6RE0 - chains 1 and 7 of the 31 polymer chains in the assembly; structure by electron microscopy, 3.60 A resolution.

[Chain 1]
Protein: ATP synthase associated protein ASA1
Organism: Polytomella sp. Pringsheim 198.80
UniProtKB: Q85JD5 (Q85JD5_9CHLO); residue numbers follow UniProt; this construct covers 1-618
Amino-acid sequence (618 residues; each row starts with the number of its first residue):
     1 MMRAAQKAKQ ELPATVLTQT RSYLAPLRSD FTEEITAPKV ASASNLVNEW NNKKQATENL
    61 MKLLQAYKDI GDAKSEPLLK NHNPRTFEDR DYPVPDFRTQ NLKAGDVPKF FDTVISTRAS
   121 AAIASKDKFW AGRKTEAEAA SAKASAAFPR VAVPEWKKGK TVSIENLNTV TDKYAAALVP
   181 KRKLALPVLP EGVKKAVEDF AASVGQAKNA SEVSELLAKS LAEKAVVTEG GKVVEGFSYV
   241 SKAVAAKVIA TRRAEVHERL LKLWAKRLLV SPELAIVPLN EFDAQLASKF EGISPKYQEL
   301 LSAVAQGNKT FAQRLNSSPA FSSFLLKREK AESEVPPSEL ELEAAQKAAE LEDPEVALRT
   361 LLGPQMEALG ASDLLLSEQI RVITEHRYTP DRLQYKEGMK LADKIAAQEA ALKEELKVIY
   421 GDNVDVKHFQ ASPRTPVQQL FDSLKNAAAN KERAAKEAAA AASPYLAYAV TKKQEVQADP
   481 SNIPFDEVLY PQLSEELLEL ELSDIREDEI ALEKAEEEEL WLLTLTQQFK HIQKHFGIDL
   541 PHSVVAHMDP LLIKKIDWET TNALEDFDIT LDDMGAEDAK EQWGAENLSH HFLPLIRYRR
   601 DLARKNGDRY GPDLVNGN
Disordered / not traced: 1-22, 618

[Chain 7]
Protein: Mitochondrial ATP synthase associated protein ASA7
Organism: Polytomella sp. Pringsheim 198.80
UniProtKB: D8V7I2 (D8V7I2_9CHLO); numbering as in UniProt (aligned over 1-190)
Amino-acid sequence (190 residues; each row starts with the number of its first residue):
     1 MSSVRAGVEA GRRDLTTFTF SGLQDAPVAA LSGSIKLNVA AKAGKAEVTV AAGAAKAATQ
    61 VSAAALRKLS GSKISLAEVA RISVLHSSIQ NYLLSLSNER YQLLSQWPDF TTMYGKDFYY
   121 RAHPEDLKKF YDAADEYYKL YETVTEFDSL SALASQVVPN YAARRRSTVH PAIGSTVADG
   181 AFTNFLLSKQ
Disordered / not traced: 1-14

[Interface between chain 1 and chain 7]
Contacting residue pairs - 98 pairs, chain 1 then chain 7:
  Tyr-23(1) / Ile-82(7)
  Tyr-23(1) / Ser-151(7)
  Tyr-23(1) / Ser-155(7)  hydrogen bond (backbone-side chain)
  Ala-25(1) / Ser-155(7)
  Ala-25(1) / Pro-159(7)  hydrophobic
  Pro-26(1) / Pro-159(7)
  Arg-28(1) / Asn-160(7)  hydrogen bond
  Arg-28(1) / Ala-163(7)
  Arg-28(1) / Arg-166(7)
  Asp-30(1) / Arg-166(7)  salt bridge
  Phe-31(1) / Arg-166(7)
  Phe-31(1) / Thr-168(7)
  Thr-32(1) / Ala-163(7)
  Thr-32(1) / Arg-164(7)
  Thr-32(1) / Arg-166(7)  hydrogen bond (backbone-backbone)
  Thr-32(1) / Ser-167(7)
  Thr-32(1) / Thr-168(7)  hydrogen bond (backbone-backbone)
  Glu-33(1) / Thr-168(7)
  Ile-35(1) / Ile-173(7)  hydrophobic
  Ile-35(1) / Gly-174(7)
  Ile-35(1) / Ser-175(7)
  Thr-36(1) / Arg-164(7)
  Thr-36(1) / Ser-175(7)
  Ala-37(1) / Arg-164(7)
  Val-47(1) / Leu-103(7)  hydrophobic
  Trp-50(1) / Leu-103(7)  hydrophobic
  Trp-50(1) / Leu-104(7)  hydrophobic
  Trp-50(1) / Trp-107(7)
  Trp-50(1) / Leu-140(7)  hydrophobic
  Lys-53(1) / Trp-107(7)
  Lys-53(1) / Glu-136(7)  salt bridge
  Lys-54(1) / Gln-106(7)
  Lys-54(1) / Trp-107(7)
  Thr-57(1) / Trp-107(7)
  Thr-57(1) / Ala-133(7)
  Leu-60(1) / Lys-129(7)
  Leu-60(1) / Phe-130(7)
  Met-61(1) / Pro-108(7)
  Met-61(1) / Asp-109(7)
  Met-61(1) / Phe-110(7)  hydrophobic
  Met-61(1) / Met-113(7)
  Met-61(1) / Phe-130(7)  hydrophobic
  Leu-63(1) / Asp-126(7)
  Leu-64(1) / Ala-122(7)  hydrophobic
  Leu-64(1) / Phe-130(7)  hydrophobic
  Gln-65(1) / Met-113(7)
  Gln-65(1) / Phe-118(7)
  Tyr-67(1) / Arg-121(7)
  Tyr-67(1) / Ala-122(7)  hydrophobic
  Tyr-67(1) / His-123(7)
  Tyr-67(1) / Asp-126(7)  hydrogen bond
  Lys-68(1) / Asp-117(7)  salt bridge
  Lys-68(1) / Phe-118(7)
  Lys-68(1) / Arg-121(7)
  Gly-71(1) / Arg-121(7)  hydrogen bond (backbone-side chain)
  Asp-72(1) / Arg-121(7)  salt bridge
  Glu-76(1) / Arg-121(7)  hydrogen bond (backbone-side chain)
  Pro-77(1) / Arg-121(7)
  Leu-78(1) / Tyr-120(7)
  Leu-78(1) / Arg-121(7)
  Leu-79(1) / Tyr-120(7)  hydrophobic
  His-82(1) / Tyr-120(7)  hydrogen bond (side chain-backbone)
  His-82(1) / Ala-122(7)
  Trp-130(1) / Arg-121(7)
  Trp-130(1) / His-123(7)  hydrogen bond (backbone-side chain)
  Lys-134(1) / Asp-126(7)
  Phe-148(1) / Met-113(7)  hydrophobic
  Pro-149(1) / Pro-108(7)
  Pro-149(1) / Asp-109(7)  hydrogen bond (backbone-backbone)
  Arg-150(1) / Ser-105(7)
  Arg-150(1) / Gln-106(7)  hydrogen bond (side chain-backbone)
  Arg-150(1) / Trp-107(7)
  Arg-150(1) / Pro-108(7)
  Val-151(1) / Trp-107(7)  hydrogen bond (backbone-backbone)
  Val-151(1) / Pro-108(7)
  Val-151(1) / Asp-109(7)
  Val-151(1) / Tyr-137(7)
  Val-153(1) / Tyr-101(7)
  Val-153(1) / Ser-105(7)
  Val-153(1) / Tyr-137(7)
  Val-153(1) / Tyr-141(7)
  Pro-154(1) / Tyr-101(7)  hydrogen bond (backbone-side chain)
  Pro-154(1) / Tyr-141(7)
  Trp-156(1) / Leu-94(7)  hydrophobic
  Trp-156(1) / Asn-98(7)
  Trp-156(1) / Tyr-101(7)  hydrophobic
  Trp-156(1) / Gln-102(7)  hydrogen bond (backbone-side chain)
  Trp-156(1) / Phe-147(7)  hydrophobic
  Lys-157(1) / Asn-98(7)
  Lys-158(1) / Ser-95(7)  hydrogen bond
  Lys-158(1) / Asn-98(7)
  Lys-158(1) / Glu-99(7)  salt bridge
  Asp-486(1) / Lys-116(7)  salt bridge
  Tyr-490(1) / Gly-115(7)
  Tyr-490(1) / Lys-116(7)  hydrogen bond (side chain-backbone)
  Tyr-490(1) / Asp-117(7)  hydrogen bond
  Leu-493(1) / Lys-116(7)
  Leu-493(1) / Tyr-120(7)  hydrophobic
Interface residues without a listed pair, chain 1 (52 interface residues in all): Leu-24, Pro-38, Leu-46, Asn-51, Glu-58, Ala-131, Ala-177, Lys-181
Interface residues without a listed pair, chain 7 (57 interface residues in all): Arg-81, His-86, Ser-97, Arg-100, Thr-111, Tyr-119, Pro-124, Leu-127, Val-144, Ala-152, Val-169, Ala-178

[In short]
52 residues of chain 1 face 57 of chain 7 across their interface; the contacts include 17 hydrogen bonds and 6
salt bridges. Polar pairs include Asp-30(1)/Arg-166(7), Lys-53(1)/Glu-136(7) and Lys-68(1)/Asp-117(7).
Chain 1 is ATP synthase associated protein ASA1 and chain 7 is Mitochondrial ATP synthase associated protein
ASA7, both from Polytomella sp. Pringsheim 198.80; the structure, Cryo-EM structure of Polytomella F-ATP
synthase, Rotary substate 2A, monomer-masked refinement, was determined by electron microscopy, deposited
together with 6RD4, 6RD5, 6RD6, 6RD7, 6RD8, 6RD9 and 46 further entries.
